PDB entry 6TWS | X-ray diffraction, 2.00 A resolution | chains H and A of the 6 polymer chains in the assembly

== Chain H ==
Molecule: Hemagglutinin HA2
Source organism: Influenza A virus (A/harbour seal/Germany/1/2014(H10N7))
Reference sequence: A0A0A7HR51 (A0A0A7HR51_9INFA); residues 1-176 here correspond to UniProt positions 333-508 (UniProt number = residue number + 332)
Amino-acid sequence (177 residues; numbered 1 to 177; the number before each row is that of its first residue):
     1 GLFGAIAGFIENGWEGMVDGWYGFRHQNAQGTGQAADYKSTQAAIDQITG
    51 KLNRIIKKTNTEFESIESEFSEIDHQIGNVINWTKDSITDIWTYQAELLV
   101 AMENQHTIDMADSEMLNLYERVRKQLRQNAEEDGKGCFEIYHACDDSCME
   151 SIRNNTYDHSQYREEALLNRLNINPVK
Not modelled in the structure: 173-177
Construct notes: expression tag (177)
Cystine bridges: Cys144-Cys148
Covalent attachments: N-acetylglucosamine (NAG) linked to Asn82

== Chain A ==
Molecule: Hemagglutinin
Source organism: Influenza A virus (A/harbour seal/Germany/1/2014(H10N7))
Reference sequence: A0A0A7HR51 (A0A0A7HR51_9INFA); residues 1-323 here correspond to UniProt positions 10-332 (UniProt number = residue number + 9)
Amino-acid sequence (325 residues; row label = number of the first residue in the row; numbers below 1 keep their minus sign (Asp-1 is residue -1)):
    -1 DPDKICLGHHAVANGTIVKTLTNEQEEVTNATETVESTSLNRLCMKGRNH
    49 KDLGNCHPIGMLIGTPACDLHLTGTWDTLIERKNAIAYCYPGATVNEEAL
    99 RQKIMESGGISKINTGFTYGSSINSAGTTKACMRNGGNSFYAELKWLVSK
   149 NKGQNFPQTTNTYRNADTAEHLIMWGIHHPSSTQEKNDLYGTQSLSISVG
   199 SSTYKNNFVPVVGARPQVNGLSSRIDFHWTLVQPGDKITFSHNGGLIAPS
   249 RVSKLIGRGLGIQSEAPIDNSCESKCFWRGGSINTRLPFQNLSPRTVGQC
   299 PKYVNKKSLMLATGMRNVPELVQGR
Not modelled in the structure: 319-323
Construct notes: expression tag (-1 to 0); engineered mutation Ser221 (Gly230 in A0A0A7HR51)
Cystine bridges: Cys42-Cys270, Cys54-Cys66, Cys87-Cys130, Cys274-Cys298

== Chain H / chain A interface ==
Contacting residue pairs (7):
  His75(H) - Glu104(A)  salt bridge
  Gln76(H) - Glu96(A)
  Gln76(H) - Ala97(A)
  Gln76(H) - Gln100(A)
  Asn79(H) - Gln100(A)
  Asn79(H) - Glu104(A)  hydrogen bond
  Asp90(H) - Lys300(A)  salt bridge

== In short ==
4 residues of chain H and 5 residues of chain A are in contact, with 1 hydrogen bond and 2 salt bridges. Polar
contacts include His75(H)-Glu104(A), Asp90(H)-Lys300(A) and Asn79(H)-Glu104(A). Covalently linked
N-acetylglucosamine: at Asn82(H).
Chain H is Hemagglutinin HA2 and chain A is Hemagglutinin, both from Influenza A virus (A/harbour
seal/Germany/1/2014(H10N7)); the structure, Crystal structure of the haemagglutinin mutant (Gln226Leu,
Gly228Ser) from an H10N7 seal influenza virus isolated in ..., was determined by X-ray diffraction (same
publication as 6TJW, 6TJY, 6TVA, 6TVB, 6TVC, 6TVD and 9 further entries).
